Entry 1FO0 (X-ray diffraction, 2.50 A resolution); this record covers chains H and B of the 5 polymer chains in the assembly.

Chain H:
Protein: Protein (allogeneic H-2KB MHC class I molecule)
Organism: Mus musculus
Notes: fragment: extracellular domains (alpha1, alpha2, alpha3)
UniProtKB: P01901 (HA1B_MOUSE); residues 1-275 here correspond to UniProt positions 22-296 (UniProt number = residue number + 21)
Sequence (276 residues; each row starts with the number of its first residue; numbering starts at 0):
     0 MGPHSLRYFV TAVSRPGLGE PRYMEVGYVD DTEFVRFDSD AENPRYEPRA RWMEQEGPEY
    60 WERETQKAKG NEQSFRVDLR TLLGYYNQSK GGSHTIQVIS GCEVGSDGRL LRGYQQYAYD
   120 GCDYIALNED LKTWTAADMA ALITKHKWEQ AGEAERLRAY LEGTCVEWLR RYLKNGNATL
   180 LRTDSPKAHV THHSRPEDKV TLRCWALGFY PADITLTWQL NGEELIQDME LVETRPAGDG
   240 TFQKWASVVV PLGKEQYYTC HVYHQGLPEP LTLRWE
Disulfides: Cys203-Cys259
Swiss-Prot annotation at these positions:
  - region: Glu275 (Connecting peptide)
  - glycosylation (N-linked (GlcNAc...) asparagine): Asn86, Asn176

Chain B:
Protein: Protein (BM3.3 T cell receptor beta-chain)
Organism: Mus musculus
Notes: fragment: fv fragment, variable domain
Sequence (112 residues; each row starts with the number of its first residue; note: 5 numbers in that range are skipped by the numbering (no residue carries them; nothing is unmodelled there)):
     1 VTLLEQNPRW RLVPRGQAVN LRCILKNSQY
   30A P
    31 WMSWYQQDLQ KQLQWLFTLR SPGDKEVKSL PGADYLATRV TDTELRLQVA NMSQGRT
    90 LYCTCSADRV G
   103 N
   105 TLYFGEGSRL IV
Disulfides: Cys23-Cys92
Construct notes: conflict Ala96 (Gly116 in 554307), Asp97 (Gly117 in 554307), Arg98 (Thr118 in 554307), Val99 (Gly119 in 554307), Leu106 (Gln124 in 554307), Glu110 (Pro128 in 554307), Ser112 (Thr130 in 554307), Ile115 (Leu133 in 554307), Val116 (Leu135 in 554307)

Chain H / chain B interface:
Pairs across the interface (9; chain H residue first):
  Gly69(H) - Arg98(B)  hydrogen bond (backbone-side chain)
  Asn70(H) - Arg98(B)
  Ser73(H) - Arg98(B)  hydrogen bond
  Val76(H) - Arg50(B)
  Arg79(H) - Ser51(B)  hydrogen bond
  Lys146(H) - Ala96(B)
  Lys146(H) - Asp97(B)  salt bridge
  Ala150(H) - Asn103(B)
  Arg155(H) - Val99(B)
Also at the interface, not in a pair above, chain H (9 interface residues in all): Thr80
Also at the interface, not in a pair above, chain B (9 interface residues in all): Trp31, Pro52

In short:
The chain H/chain B interface involves 9 residues from each chain, with 3 hydrogen bonds and 1 salt bridge.
Polar contacts include Lys146(H)-Asp97(B), Gly69(H)-Arg98(B) and Ser73(H)-Arg98(B).
Chain H is Protein (allogeneic H-2KB MHC class I molecule) and chain B is Protein (BM3.3 T cell receptor
beta-chain), both from Mus musculus; the structure, Murine alloreactive scfv TCR-peptide-MHC class I molecule
complex, was determined by X-ray diffraction.
